4KFN - chains A and B; structure by X-ray diffraction, 1.60 A resolution.

== Chain A (and B) ==
Molecule: Nicotinamide phosphoribosyltransferase
From: Homo sapiens
Notes: EC 2.4.2.12; chain B of this document is another copy of the same molecule, construct and numbering; everything in this record applies to it too
Reference sequence: P43490 (NAMPT_HUMAN); numbering as in UniProt (aligned over 1-491)
Chain sequence (501 residues; each row starts with the number of its first residue):
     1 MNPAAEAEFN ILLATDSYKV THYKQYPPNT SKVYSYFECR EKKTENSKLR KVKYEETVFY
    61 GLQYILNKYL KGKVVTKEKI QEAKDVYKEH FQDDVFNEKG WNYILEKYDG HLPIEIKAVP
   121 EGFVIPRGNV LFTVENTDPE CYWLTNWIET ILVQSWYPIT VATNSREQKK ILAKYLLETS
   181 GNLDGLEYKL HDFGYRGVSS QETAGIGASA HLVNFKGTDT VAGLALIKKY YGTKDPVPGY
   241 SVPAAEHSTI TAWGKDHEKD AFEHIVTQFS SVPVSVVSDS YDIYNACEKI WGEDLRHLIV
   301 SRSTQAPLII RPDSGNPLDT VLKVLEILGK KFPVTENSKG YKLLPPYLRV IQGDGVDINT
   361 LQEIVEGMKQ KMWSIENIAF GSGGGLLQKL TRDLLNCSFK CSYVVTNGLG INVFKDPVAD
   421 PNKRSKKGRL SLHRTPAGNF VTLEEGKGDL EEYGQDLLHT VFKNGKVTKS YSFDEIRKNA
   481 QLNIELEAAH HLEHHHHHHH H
Unresolved in the structure: 1-7, 44-52, 490-501 (chain B: 1-7, 43-51, 490-501)
Sequence notes: expression tag (492-501)
Residues lining bound ligands: 1QR (N-[4-(piperidin-1-ylsulfonyl)benzyl]-1H-pyrrolo[3,2-c]pyridine-2-carboxamide): Tyr188, His191, Phe193, Arg196, Asp219, Ser241, Val242, Ala244, Pro273, Ser275, Ile309, Arg311, Ile351, Ala379

== How chain A and chain B interact ==
Residue-residue contacts (221):
  Phe9(A) with Gln201(B)
  Leu13(A) with Tyr195(B); Val221(B)
  Ala14(A) with Tyr195(B); Gln201(B)
  Thr15(A) with Tyr195(B); Asp219(B); Val221(B)
  Asp16(A) with Tyr195(B); Arg196(B), salt bridge; Asp219(B)
  Ser17(A) with Thr218(B), hydrogen bond (side chain-backbone); Asp219(B), hydrogen bond (backbone-backbone); Val221(B); Ser241(B)
  Tyr18(A) with Arg196(B), hydrogen bond; Asp219(B), hydrogen bond (backbone-side chain); Ala244(B); Ala245(B); Glu246(B); Arg311(B)
  Lys19(A) with Glu246(B), salt bridge
  Thr21(A) with Pro243(B); Ala244(B), hydrogen bond (side chain-backbone); Phe269(B)
  His22(A) with Ala244(B), hydrogen bond (side chain-backbone); Ala245(B); Glu246(B), salt bridge; Thr249(B)
  Lys24(A) with His264(B), hydrogen bond (backbone-side chain); Gln268(B), hydrogen bond (backbone-side chain); Phe269(B)
  Gln25(A) with Ala244(B), hydrogen bond (side chain-backbone); Ala245(B); Thr249(B), hydrogen bond; Trp253(B), hydrogen bond (backbone-side chain); His264(B); Ile265(B); Phe269(B)
  Tyr26(A) with Glu246(B); Ser248(B), hydrogen bond; Thr249(B); Ala252(B), hydrophobic; Trp253(B)
  Pro27(A) with Ala252(B); Trp253(B)
  Pro28(A) with Trp253(B)
  Tyr69(A) with Gln201(B)
  Val86(A) with Leu224(B), hydrophobic
  Tyr87(A) with Val221(B)
  Glu89(A) with Pro236(B); Val237(B); Tyr240(B)
  His90(A) with Thr218(B), hydrogen bond (side chain-backbone); Leu224(B); Gly239(B), hydrogen bond (side chain-backbone); Tyr240(B); Ser241(B), hydrogen bond (backbone-backbone)
  Phe91(A) with Ser241(B); Val242(B)
  Gln92(A) with Tyr240(B)
  Asp93(A) with Val272(B)
  Asn146(A) with Glu246(B), hydrogen bond; Ser248(B), hydrogen bond
  Glu149(A) with Arg196(B), salt bridge; Glu246(B)
  Thr150(A) with Tyr195(B); Arg196(B)
  Ile151(A) with Gln201(B)
  Val153(A) with Arg196(B)
  Gln154(A) with Tyr195(B), hydrogen bond (side chain-backbone); Arg196(B); Val198(B); Ser200(B); Gln201(B), hydrogen bond
  Trp156(A) with Arg196(B), hydrogen bond (side chain-backbone); Gly197(B); Val198(B), hydrogen bond (side chain-backbone); Gln388(B)
  Tyr157(A) with Ser199(B)
  Tyr195(A) with Leu13(B); Ala14(B); Thr15(B); Asp16(B); Thr150(B); Gln154(B), hydrogen bond (backbone-side chain)
  Arg196(A) with Asp16(B), salt bridge; Tyr18(B), hydrogen bond; Glu149(B), salt bridge; Thr150(B); Val153(B); Gln154(B); Trp156(B), hydrogen bond (backbone-side chain); Arg392(B)
  Gly197(A) with Trp156(B)
  Val198(A) with Gln154(B); Trp156(B), hydrogen bond (backbone-side chain)
  Ser199(A) with Tyr157(B); Ser199(B), hydrogen bond; Thr203(B), hydrogen bond; Ile206(B)
  Ser200(A) with Gln154(B); Ser200(B), hydrogen bond; Glu202(B); Thr203(B), hydrogen bond; Ile206(B)
  Gln201(A) with Phe9(B); Ala14(B); Tyr69(B); Ile151(B); Gln154(B), hydrogen bond; Glu202(B), hydrogen bond (backbone-side chain)
  Glu202(A) with Ser200(B); Gln201(B), hydrogen bond (side chain-backbone); Glu202(B), hydrogen bond (backbone-side chain)
  Thr203(A) with Ser199(B), hydrogen bond; Ser200(B), hydrogen bond; Thr203(B), hydrogen bond
  Ile206(A) with Ser199(B); Ser200(B)
  Thr218(A) with Ser17(B); His90(B), hydrogen bond (backbone-side chain)
  Asp219(A) with Thr15(B); Asp16(B); Ser17(B), hydrogen bond (backbone-backbone); Tyr18(B), hydrogen bond (side chain-backbone)
  Val221(A) with Leu13(B); Thr15(B); Ser17(B)
  Leu224(A) with Val86(B), hydrophobic; His90(B)
  Pro236(A) with Glu89(B)
  Val237(A) with Glu89(B); His90(B)
  Gly239(A) with His90(B), hydrogen bond (backbone-side chain)
  Tyr240(A) with Glu89(B); His90(B); Gln92(B)
  Ser241(A) with Ser17(B); His90(B), hydrogen bond (backbone-backbone); Phe91(B)
  Val242(A) with Phe91(B)
  Pro243(A) with Thr21(B)
  Ala244(A) with Tyr18(B); Thr21(B), hydrogen bond (backbone-side chain); His22(B), hydrogen bond (backbone-side chain); Gln25(B), hydrogen bond (backbone-side chain)
  Ala245(A) with Tyr18(B); His22(B); Gln25(B)
  Glu246(A) with Tyr18(B); Lys19(B), salt bridge; His22(B), salt bridge; Tyr26(B); Asn146(B), hydrogen bond; Glu149(B)
  His247(A) with Lys415(B)
  Ser248(A) with Tyr26(B), hydrogen bond; Asn146(B), hydrogen bond; Cys401(B)
  Thr249(A) with His22(B); Gln25(B), hydrogen bond; Tyr26(B)
  Thr251(A) with Val413(B); Phe414(B)
  Ala252(A) with Tyr26(B), hydrophobic; Pro27(B); Val404(B)
  Trp253(A) with Gln25(B), hydrogen bond (side chain-backbone); Tyr26(B); Pro27(B); Pro28(B)
  Lys255(A) with Phe414(B)
  His264(A) with Lys24(B), hydrogen bond (side chain-backbone); Gln25(B); Tyr26(B)
  Ile265(A) with Gln25(B)
  Gln268(A) with Lys24(B)
  Phe269(A) with Thr21(B); Gln25(B); Val95(B), hydrophobic
  Val272(A) with Asp93(B)
  Asp279(A) with Pro417(B)
  Ser280(A) with Lys415(B); Asp416(B), hydrogen bond (backbone-backbone); Pro417(B)
  Tyr281(A) with Phe414(B); Asp416(B); Pro417(B); Val418(B), hydrogen bond (backbone-backbone)
  Asp282(A) with Val418(B)
  Asp313(A) with Lys423(B), hydrogen bond (backbone-side chain)
  Ser314(A) with Pro417(B)
  Asp354(A) with Lys423(B), salt bridge
  Gln388(A) with Trp156(B); Gln388(B); Leu390(B), hydrogen bond (side chain-backbone)
  Lys389(A) with Thr391(B)
  Leu390(A) with Gln388(B), hydrogen bond (backbone-side chain)
  Thr391(A) with Lys389(B)
  Arg392(A) with Arg196(B)
  Cys401(A) with Ser248(B)
  Val404(A) with Ala252(B)
  Ile411(A) with Ala252(B); Gly254(B)
  Val413(A) with Thr251(B)
  Phe414(A) with Thr251(B); Lys255(B); Tyr281(B)
  Lys415(A) with His247(B); Ser280(B)
  Asp416(A) with Ser280(B), hydrogen bond (backbone-backbone); Tyr281(B)
  Pro417(A) with Asp279(B); Ser280(B); Tyr281(B); Ser314(B)
  Val418(A) with Tyr281(B), hydrogen bond (backbone-backbone); Asp282(B)
  Lys423(A) with Asp313(B), hydrogen bond (side chain-backbone); Asp354(B), salt bridge
Interface residues without a listed pair, chain A (100 interface residues in all): Val95, Ala204, Thr220, Ala222, Ile283, Tyr284, Arg311, Gly315, Ala419, Asp420, Lys427
Interface residues without a listed pair, chain B (99 interface residues in all): Tyr87, Ala204, Thr220, Ala222, Ile283, Tyr284, Gly315, Ala419, Asp420

== Summary ==
The interface between chain A and chain B involves 100 residues on one side and 99 on the other; the contacts
include 58 hydrogen bonds and 10 salt bridges. Polar contacts include Asp16(A)-Arg196(B), Lys19(A)-Glu246(B)
and His22(A)-Glu246(B). Bound to chain A: compound 1QR.
Chain A and chain B are both Nicotinamide phosphoribosyltransferase (Homo sapiens); the structure,
Structure-Based Discovery of Novel Amide-Containing Nicotinamide Phosphoribosyltransferase (Nampt) Inhibitors,
was determined by X-ray diffraction (same publication as 4JR5 and 4KFO).
